PDB entry 2QU3 | X-ray diffraction, 2.00 A resolution | chain A

# Chain A
Name: Beta-secretase 1
From: Homo sapiens
Notes: EC 3.4.23.46; fragment: Extracellular domain
UniProtKB: P56817 (BACE1_HUMAN); residues 47-455 here correspond to UniProt positions 46-454 (UniProt number = residue number - 1)
Amino-acid sequence (415 residues; row label = number of the first residue in the row):
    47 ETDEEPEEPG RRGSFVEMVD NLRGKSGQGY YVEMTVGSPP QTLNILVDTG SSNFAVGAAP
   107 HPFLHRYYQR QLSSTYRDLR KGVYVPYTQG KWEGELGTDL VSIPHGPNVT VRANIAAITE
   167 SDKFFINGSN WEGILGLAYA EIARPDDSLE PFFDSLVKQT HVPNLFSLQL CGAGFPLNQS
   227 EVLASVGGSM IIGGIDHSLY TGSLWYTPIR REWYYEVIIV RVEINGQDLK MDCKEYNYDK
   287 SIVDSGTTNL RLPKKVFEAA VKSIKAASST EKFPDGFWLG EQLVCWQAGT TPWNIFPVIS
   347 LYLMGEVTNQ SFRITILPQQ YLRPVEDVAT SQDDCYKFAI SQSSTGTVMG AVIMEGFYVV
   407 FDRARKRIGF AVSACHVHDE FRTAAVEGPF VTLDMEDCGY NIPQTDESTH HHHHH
Not modelled in the structure: 47-60, 220-225, 334, 371-380, 446-461
Differences from the reference sequence: expression tag (456-461)
Cystine bridges: Cys-217/Cys-421, Cys-279/Cys-444, Cys-331/Cys-381
Small-molecule neighbours: 462 (N-[amino(imino)methyl]-2-[2-(2-chlorophenyl)-4-(4-propoxyphenyl)-3-thienyl]acetamide): Gly-73, Gln-74, Gly-75, Leu-92, Asp-94, Gly-96, Ser-97, Asn-99, Val-131, Tyr-133, Trp-138, Phe-170, Ile-172, Trp-177, Ile-180, Arg-190, Asp-290, Gly-292, Thr-293, Thr-294
Curated features (UniProtKB/Swiss-Prot):
  - active site: Asp-94, Asp-290
  - modified residue (N6-acetyllysine): Lys-127, Lys-276, Lys-280, Lys-286, Lys-300, Lys-301, Lys-308
  - glycosylation (N-linked (GlcNAc...) asparagine): Asn-154, Asn-173, Asn-224, Asn-355

# In short
Bound to chain A: compound 462. UniProt lists active-site residues Asp-94 and Asp-290.
Chain A is Beta-secretase 1 (Homo sapiens); the structure, BACE1 with Compound 2, was determined by X-ray
diffraction (same publication as 2QU2).
